Entry 8XXV (electron microscopy, 2.33 A resolution); this record covers chains B and C of the 5 polymer chains in the assembly.

# Chain B
Molecule: Guanine nucleotide-binding protein G(i) subunit alpha-1
Source organism: Homo sapiens
Reference sequence: P63096 (GNAI1_HUMAN); residue numbers follow UniProt; this construct covers 1-354
Amino-acid sequence (354 residues; numbered 1 to 354; the number before each row is that of its first residue):
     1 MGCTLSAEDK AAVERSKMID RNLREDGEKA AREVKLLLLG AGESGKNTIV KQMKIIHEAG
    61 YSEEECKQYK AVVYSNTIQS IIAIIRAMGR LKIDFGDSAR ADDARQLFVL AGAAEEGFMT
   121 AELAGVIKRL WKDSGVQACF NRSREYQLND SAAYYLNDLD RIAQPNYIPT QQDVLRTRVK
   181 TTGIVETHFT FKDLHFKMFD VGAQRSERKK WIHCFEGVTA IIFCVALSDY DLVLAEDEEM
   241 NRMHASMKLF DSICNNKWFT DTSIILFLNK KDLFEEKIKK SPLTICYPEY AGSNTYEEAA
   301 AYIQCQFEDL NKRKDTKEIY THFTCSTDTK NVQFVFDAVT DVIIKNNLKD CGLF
Not modelled in the structure: 1-3, 58-180, 236-238
Construct notes: engineered mutation Asn47 (Ser in P63096), Ala203 (Gly in P63096), Ala245 (Glu in P63096), Ser326 (Ala in P63096)
UniProt features mapped onto this chain:
  - region: Lys35 to Lys46, Thr48 (G1 motif), Asp173 to Thr181 (G2 motif), Phe196 to Gly202, Gln204, Arg205 (G3 motif), Ile265 to Asp272 (G4 motif), Thr324, Cys325, Thr327 to Thr329 (G5 motif)
  - binding site (GTP): Glu43 to Lys46, Thr48, Ser151, Leu175 to Thr181, Asp200 to Gly202, Gln204, Asn269 to Asp272
  - binding site (Mg(2+)): Thr181
  - modified residue: Arg178 (ADP-ribosylarginine), Gln204 (Deamidated glutamine), Cys351 (ADP-ribosylcysteine)
  - lipidation: Gly2 (N-myristoyl glycine), Cys3 (S-palmitoyl cysteine)

# Chain C
Molecule: Guanine nucleotide-binding protein G(I)/G(S)/G(T) subunit beta-1
Source organism: Homo sapiens
Reference sequence: P62873 (GBB1_HUMAN); residue numbers follow UniProt; this construct covers 2-340
Amino-acid sequence (345 residues; numbered -4 to 340; the number before each row is that of its first residue; numbers below 1 keep their minus sign (Met-4 is residue -4)):
    -4 MGSLLQSELD QLRQEAEQLK NQIRDARKAC ADATLSQITN NIDPVGRIQM RTRRTLRGHL
    56 AKIYAMHWGT DSRLLVSASQ DGKLIIWDSY TTNKVHAIPL RSSWVMTCAY APSGNYVACG
   116 GLDNICSIYN LKTREGNVRV SRELAGHTGY LSCCRFLDDN QIVTSSGDTT CALWDIETGQ
   176 QTTTFTGHTG DVMSLSLAPD TRLFVSGACD ASAKLWDVRE GMCRQTFTGH ESDINAICFF
   236 PNGNAFATGS DDATCRLFDL RADQELMTYS HDNIICGITS VSFSKSGRLL LAGYDDFNCN
   296 VWDALKADRA GVLAGHDNRV SCLGVTDDGM AVATGSWDSF LKIWN
Not modelled in the structure: -4 to 3
Construct notes: initiating methionine (-4); expression tag (-3 to 1)
UniProt features mapped onto this chain:
  - modified residue: Ser2 (N-acetylserine), His266 (Phosphohistidine)

# How chain B and chain C interact
Residue-residue contacts (41; chain B residue first):
  Val13(B) with Asn88(C)
  Arg15(B) with Lys89(C); Val90(C), hydrogen bond (side chain-backbone)
  Ser16(B) with Asn88(C); Lys89(C), hydrogen bond (side chain-backbone)
  Ile19(B) with Lys89(C); Ala92(C), hydrophobic
  Asp20(B) with Lys89(C), salt bridge
  Leu23(B) with Gly53(C); Lys78(C); Ile80(C), hydrophobic
  Asp26(B) with Lys78(C), salt bridge
  Gly27(B) with Leu55(C)
  Thr182(B) with Asp118(C); Asn119(C), hydrogen bond; His142(C); Thr143(C)
  Gly183(B) with Leu117(C); Asn119(C)
  Ile184(B) with Trp99(C); Leu117(C), hydrophobic
  Phe199(B) with Trp99(C)
  Gln204(B) with Leu117(C); Asn119(C); Gly144(C); Tyr145(C)
  Ser206(B) with Tyr145(C); Asp186(C)
  Glu207(B) with Asp186(C), hydrogen bond (backbone-side chain)
  Lys210(B) with Met188(C); Asn230(C), hydrogen bond
  Trp211(B) with Tyr145(C)
  His213(B) with Tyr59(C), hydrogen bond; Trp332(C)
  Cys214(B) with Tyr59(C); Gln75(C); Trp99(C)
  Phe215(B) with Trp99(C), hydrophobic
  Glu216(B) with Lys57(C), salt bridge
  Trp258(B) with Arg314(C); Trp332(C), hydrophobic
Other interface residues (no listed pair), chain B (27 interface residues in all): Ala12, Arg24, Lys35, Lys209, Lys257
Other interface residues (no listed pair), chain C (29 interface residues in all): Thr87, His91, Met101, Gly162, Asp228

# Summary
The interface between chain B and chain C involves 27 residues on one side and 29 on the other; the contacts
include 6 hydrogen bonds and 3 salt bridges. Among the polar pairs are Asp20(B)-Lys89(C), Asp26(B)-Lys78(C)
and Glu216(B)-Lys57(C).
Chain B is Guanine nucleotide-binding protein G(i) subunit alpha-1 and chain C is Guanine nucleotide-binding
protein G(I)/G(S)/G(T) subunit beta-1, both from Homo sapiens; the structure, Cryo-EM Structure of the
Prostaglandin D2 Receptor 2-indomethacin Coupled to G Protein, was determined by electron microscopy together
with 8XXU and 9IYB from the same study.
